7ZB7 - chain A; structure by X-ray diffraction, 1.63 A resolution.

== Chain A ==
Protein: 3C-like proteinase nsp5
Organism: Severe acute respiratory syndrome coronavirus 2
Notes: EC 3.4.22.69
UniProtKB: P0DTD1 (R1AB_SARS2); residues 1-306 here correspond to UniProt positions 3264-3569 (UniProt number = residue number + 3263)
Amino-acid sequence (306 residues; each row starts with the number of its first residue):
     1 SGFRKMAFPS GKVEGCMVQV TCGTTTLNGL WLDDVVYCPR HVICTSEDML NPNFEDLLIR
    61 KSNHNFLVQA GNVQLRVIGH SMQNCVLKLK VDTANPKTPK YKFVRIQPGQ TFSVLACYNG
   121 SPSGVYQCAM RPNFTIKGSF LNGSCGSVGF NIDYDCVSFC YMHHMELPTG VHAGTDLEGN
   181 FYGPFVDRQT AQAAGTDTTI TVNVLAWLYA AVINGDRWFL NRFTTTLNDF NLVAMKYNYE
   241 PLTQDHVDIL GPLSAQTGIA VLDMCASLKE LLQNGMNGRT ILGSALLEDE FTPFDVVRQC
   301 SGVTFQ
Sequence notes: engineered mutation F54 (Tyr3317 in P0DTD1)
Curated features (UniProtKB/Swiss-Prot):
  - active site: H41 (For 3CL-PRO activity), C145 (Nucleophile)
  - site: Q306 (Cleavage)
  - cross-link (Glycyl lysine isopeptide (Lys-Gly)): K5 (interchain with G-Cter in ubiquitin), K90 (interchain with G-Cter in ubiquitin)
What the authors report for this chain:
  - conformationally variable residues: H41
  - mutagenesis - C22S/C44S, C22S/K61A, C44S/K61A, Y54F, C117S: decreased catalytic activity
  - contacts within the chain: N28-C145 (backbone contact), N28-C117 (backbone contact) (from molecular simulation)
  - mutagenesis - C145S: abolished catalytic activity
  - catalytic residues: C145 (citing earlier work)
  - mutagenesis - C22S/C44S/K61A: decreased catalytic activity on reductant

== Summary ==
Curated annotation (UniProt) lists active-site residues H41 and C145. The paper reports the catalytic residue
C145; C22S/C44S, C22S/K61A and C44S/K61A, among others, reduce catalytic activity; 7 substitutions were tested
in all.
Chain A is 3C-like proteinase nsp5 (Severe acute respiratory syndrome coronavirus 2); the structure, Crystal
Structure of SARS-CoV-2 Main Protease (Mpro) variant Y54F at 1.63 A resolution, was determined by X-ray
diffraction together with 7ZB6 and 7ZB8 from the same study.
